7NPU - chains B6 and D2 of the 24 polymer chains in the assembly; structure by electron microscopy, 4.48 A resolution (low resolution: residue-level contacts below are approximate; hydrogen-bond / salt-bridge calls are withheld).

# Chain B6
Protein: ESX-5 secretion system ATPase EccB5
From: Mycobacterium tuberculosis (strain ATCC 25618 / H37Rv)
Notes: EC 3.6.-.-
UniProtKB: P9WNQ9 (ECCB5_MYCTU); residue numbers follow UniProt; this construct covers 1-506
Sequence (506 residues; row label = number of the first residue in the row):
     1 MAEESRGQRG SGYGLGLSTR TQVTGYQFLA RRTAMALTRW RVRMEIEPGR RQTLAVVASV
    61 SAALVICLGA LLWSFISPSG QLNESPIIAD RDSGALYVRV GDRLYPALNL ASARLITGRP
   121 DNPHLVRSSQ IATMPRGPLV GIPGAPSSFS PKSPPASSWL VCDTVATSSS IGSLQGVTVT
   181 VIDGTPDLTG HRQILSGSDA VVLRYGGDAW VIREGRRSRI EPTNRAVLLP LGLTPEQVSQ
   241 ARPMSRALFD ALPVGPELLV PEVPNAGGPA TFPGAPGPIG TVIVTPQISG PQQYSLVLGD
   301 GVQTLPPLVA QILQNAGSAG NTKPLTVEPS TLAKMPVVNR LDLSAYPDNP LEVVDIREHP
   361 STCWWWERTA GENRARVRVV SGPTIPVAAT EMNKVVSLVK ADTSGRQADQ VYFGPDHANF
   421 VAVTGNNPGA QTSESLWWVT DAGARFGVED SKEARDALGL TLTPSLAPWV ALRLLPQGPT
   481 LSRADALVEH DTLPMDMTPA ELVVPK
Not modelled in the structure: 1-9, 84-506

# Chain D2
Protein: ESX-5 secretion system protein EccD5
From: Mycobacterium tuberculosis (strain ATCC 25618 / H37Rv)
UniProtKB: P9WNP9 (ECCD5_MYCTU); residues 1-503 here = UniProt positions 1-503
Sequence (503 residues; numbered 1 to 503; the number before each row is that of its first residue):
     1 MTAVADAPQA DIEGVASPQA VVVGVMAGEG VQIGVLLDAN APVSVMTDPL LKVVNSRLRE
    61 LGEAPLEATG RGRWALCLVD GAPLRATQSL TEQDVYDGDR LWIRFIADTE RRSQVIEHIS
   121 TAVASDLSKR FARIDPIVAV QVGASMVATG VVLATGVLGW WRWHHNTWLT TIYTAVIGVL
   181 VLAVAMLLLM RAKTDADRRV ADIMLMSAIM PVTVAAAAAP PGPVGSPQAV LGFGVLTVAA
   241 ALALRFTGRR LGIYTTIVII GALTMLAALA RMVAATSAVT LLSSLLLICV VAYHAAPALS
   301 RRLAGIRLPV FPSATSRWVF EARPDLPTTV VVSGGSAPVL EGPSSVRDVL LQAERARSFL
   361 SGLLTGLGVM VVVCMTSLCD PHTGQRWLPL ILAGFTSGFL LLRGRSYVDR WQSITLAGTA
   421 VIIAAAVCVR YALELSSPLA VSIVAAILVL LPAAGMAAAA HVPHTIYSPL FRKFVEWIEY
   481 LCLMPIFPLA LWLMNVYAAI RYR
Not modelled in the structure: 1-17, 305-343, 462-503

# Chain B6 / chain D2 interface
Pairs across the interface (12; chain B6 residue first):
  Leu29(B6) with His118(D2)
  Arg32(B6) with His118(D2); Ser120(D2); Thr121(D2)
  Thr33(B6) with Ser120(D2)
  Ala36(B6) with Ser120(D2)
  Leu37(B6) with Val123(D2); Leu127(D2)
  Trp40(B6) with Ala124(D2); Leu127(D2); Ser128(D2); Phe131(D2)
Interface residues without a listed pair, chain B6 (8 interface residues in all): Arg41, Val42

# Overview
Chain B6 and chain D2 each contribute 8 residues to their interface.
Here chain B6 is ESX-5 secretion system ATPase EccB5 and chain D2 is ESX-5 secretion system protein EccD5,
both from Mycobacterium tuberculosis (strain ATCC 25618 / H37Rv). Entry 7NPU (MycP5-free ESX-5 inner membrane
complex, state I) was determined by electron microscopy together with 7NP7, 7NPR, 7NPV, 7NPS and 7NPT from the
same study.
